PDB entry 4LFB | X-ray diffraction, 3.01 A resolution | chains A and P of the 21 polymer chains in the assembly

Chain A:
Molecule: 16S rRNA
Organism: Thermus thermophilus
Sequence (1522 nucleotides; each row starts with the number of its first residue; note: 42 numbers in that range are skipped by the numbering (no residue carries them; nothing is unmodelled there); a row labelled like 190A-190L holds insertion residues (190A, then the next letters in order); numbering starts at 0):
     0 UUUGUUGGAG AGUUUGAUCC UGGCUCAGGG UGAACGCUGG CGGCGUGCCU AAGACAUGCA
    60 AGUCGUGCGG G
    73 CCGCGGGGUU UU
    88 ACUCCG
    95 UGGUC
   101 AGCGGCGGAC GGGUGAGUAA CGCGUGGGU
  129A G
   130 ACCUACCCGG AAGAGGGGGA CAACCCGGGG AAACUCGGGC UAAUCCCCCA UGUGGACCCG
   190 C
190A-190L CCCUUGGGGUGU
   191 GUCCAAAGGG CUUU
   216 GCCCGCUUCC GGAUGGGCCC GCGUCCCAUC AGCUAGUUGG UGGGGUAAUG GCCCACCAAG
   276 GCGACGACGG GUAGCCGGUC UGAGAGGAUG GCCGGCCACA GGGGCACUGA GACACGGGCC
   336 CCACUCCUAC GGGAGGCAGC AGUUAGGAAU CUUCCGCAAU GGGCGCAAGC CUGACGGAGC
   396 GACGCCGCUU GGAGGAAGAA GCCCUUCGGG GUGUAAACUC CUGAA
   442 CCCGGGACGA AACCCCCGAC GA
   474 GGGGACUGAC GGUACCGGG
   494 GUAAUAGCGC CGGCCAACUC CGUGCCAGCA GCCGCGGUAA UACGGAGGGC GCGAGCGUUA
   554 CCCGGAUUCA CUGGGCGUAA AGGGCGUGUA GGCGGCCUGG GGCGUCCCAU GUGAAAGACC
   614 ACGGCUCAAC CGUGGGGGAG CGUGGGAUAC GCUCAGGCUA GACGGUGGGA GAGGGUGGUG
   674 GAAUUCCCGG AGUAGCGGUG AAAUGCGCAG AUACCGGGAG GAACGCCGAU GGCGAAGGCA
   734 GCCACCUGGU CCACCCGUGA CGCUGAGGCG CGAAAGCGUG GGGAGCAAAC CGGAUUAGAU
   794 ACCCGGGUAG UCCACGCCCU AAACGAUGCG CGCUAGGUCU CUGGGUCU
   848 CCUGGGGGCC GAAGCUAACG CGUUAAGCGC GCCGCCUGGG GAGUACGGCC GCAAGGCUGA
   908 AACUCAAAGG AAUUGACGGG GGCCCGCACA AGCGGUGGAG CAUGUGGUUU AAUUCGAAGX
   968 AACGCGAAGA ACCUUACCAG GCCUUGACAU GCUAGG
 1003A G
  1004 AACCCGGGUG AAAGCCUGGG GUGCCCC
1030A-1030D GCGA
  1031 GGGGAGCCCU AGCACAGGUG CUGCAUGGCC GUCGUCAGCU CGUGCCGUGA GGUGUUGGGU
  1091 UAAGUCCCGC AACGAGCGCA ACCCCCGCCG UUAGUUGCCA GCGGUUCGGC CGGGCACUCU
  1151 AACGGGACUG CCCGCGAAA
  1171 GCGGGAGGAA GGAGGGGACG ACGUCUGGUC AGCAUGGCCC UUACGGCCUG GGCGACACAC
  1231 GUGCUACAAU GCCCACUACA AAGCGAUGCC ACCCGGCAAC GGGGAGCUAA UCGCAAAAAG
  1291 GUGGGCCCAG UUCGGAUUGG GGUCUGCAAC CCGACCCCAU GAAGCCGGAA UCGCUAGUAA
  1351 UCGCGGAUCA G
 1361A C
  1362 CAUGCCGCGG UGAAUACGUU CCCGGGCCUU GUACACACXG CCXGUXACGC CAUGGGAGCG
  1422 GGCUCUACCC GAAGUCGCCG GG
  1446 AGCCUACGGG
  1459 CAGGCGCCGA GGGUAGGGCC CGUGACUGGG GCGAAGUCGU AACAAGGUAG CUGUACCGGA
  1519 AGGUGCGGCU GGAUCCACUC CUUUCU
Not modelled in the structure: 0-4, 1534-1538
Differences from the reference sequence: conflict C1534 (A2157 in M26923.1), A1535 (C2158 in M26923.1)
Modified / non-standard residues: PSU (pseudouridine-5'-monophosphate) at position 516, 7MG (7N-methyl-8-hydroguanosine-5'-monophosphate) at position 527, M2G (N2-dimethylguanosine-5'-monophosphate) at position 966, 5MC (5-methylcytidine-5'-monophosphate) at position 967, 2MG (2N-methylguanosine-5'-monophosphate) at position 1207, 5MC (5-methylcytidine-5'-monophosphate) at position 1400, 4OC (4n,o2'-methylcytidine-5'-monophosphate) at position 1402, 5MC (5-methylcytidine-5'-monophosphate) at position 1404, 5MC (5-methylcytidine-5'-monophosphate) at position 1407, UR3 (3-methyluridine-5'-monophoshate) at position 1498, MA6 (6N-dimethyladenosine-5'-monophoshate) at position 1518, MA6 (6N-dimethyladenosine-5'-monophoshate) at position 1519, PSU (pseudouridine-5'-monophosphate) at position 1540, PSU (pseudouridine-5'-monophosphate) at position 1541
Bound ions: Mg2+ site 1 near G9 (its only coordinating residue here); Mg2+ site 2: U12, G22; Mg2+ site 3: U12, C526, A914; K+ site 1 near U14 (its only coordinating residue here); Mg2+ site 4 near G21 (its only coordinating residue here); Mg2+ site 5 near G29 (its only coordinating residue here); Mg2+ site 6: G46, G394 (together with neomycin); Mg2+ site 7 near C48 (its only coordinating residue here); Mg2+ site 8 near A53 (its only coordinating residue here); Mg2+ site 9: G61, U62, G105; Mg2+ site 10: G70, U98; Mg2+ site 11 near U83 (its only coordinating residue here); 86 more Mg2+ sites not listed; 8 more K+ sites not listed
Ligand contacts:
  - neomycin (NMY), molecule 1: U45, G46, G112, G113, C307, C308, G309, C355, A356, A389, C390, G391, G392, A393
  - neomycin (NMY), molecule 2: C58, A59, G371, C372, C386, U387, G388
  - neomycin (NMY), molecule 3: G1405, U1406, 5MC_1407, A1408, C1409, G1489, C1490, G1491, A1492, A1493, G1494, U1495, C1496

Chain P:
Protein: ribosomal protein S16
Organism: Thermus thermophilus
Reference sequence: Q5SJH3 (RS16_THET8); residue numbers follow UniProt; this construct covers 1-88
Chain sequence (88 residues; row label = number of the first residue in the row):
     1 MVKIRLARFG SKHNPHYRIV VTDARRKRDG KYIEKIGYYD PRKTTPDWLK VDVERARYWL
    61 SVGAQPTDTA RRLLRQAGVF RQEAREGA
Not modelled in the structure: 85-88

Chain A / chain P interface:
Contacting residue pairs (90):
  C43(A) - Lys12(P)  phosphate contact
  C43(A) - His13(P)  phosphate contact
  G44(A) - Lys12(P)  salt bridge to the phosphate
  C110(A) - Arg25(P)  hydrogen bond to the sugar
  G111(A) - Arg25(P)  sugar contact
  G111(A) - Lys27(P)  phosphate contact
  G112(A) - Lys27(P)  salt bridge to the phosphate
  A134(A) - Met1(P)  base contact
  A134(A) - Arg25(P)  base contact
  C135(A) - Met1(P)  hydrogen bond to the base
  C136(A) - Met1(P)  sugar contact
  C136(A) - Gly63(P)  hydrogen bond to the sugar
  C136(A) - Gln65(P)  hydrogen bond to the phosphate
  C137(A) - Ser61(P)  hydrogen bond to the sugar
  C137(A) - Gly63(P)  sugar contact
  G227(A) - Val62(P)  hydrogen bond to the base
  A228(A) - Val2(P)  sugar contact
  A228(A) - Tyr58(P)  sugar contact
  A228(A) - Trp59(P)  phosphate contact
  A228(A) - Val62(P)  sugar contact
  U229(A) - Asp23(P)  hydrogen bond to the sugar
  U229(A) - Ile33(P)  phosphate contact
  U229(A) - Trp59(P)  phosphate contact
  G230(A) - Asp23(P)  sugar contact
  G230(A) - Arg25(P)  hydrogen bond to the sugar
  G309(A) - Lys27(P)  phosphate contact
  G309(A) - Gly30(P)  phosphate contact
  G309(A) - Lys31(P)  phosphate contact
  G310(A) - Arg26(P)  phosphate contact
  G310(A) - Lys27(P)  salt bridge to the phosphate
  G310(A) - Gly30(P)  phosphate contact
  G310(A) - Lys31(P)  hydrogen bond to the phosphate
  C311(A) - Arg26(P)  salt bridge to the phosphate
  A374(A) - Tyr17(P)  hydrogen bond to the sugar
  U375(A) - Leu6(P)  hydrogen bond to the sugar
  U375(A) - Tyr17(P)  hydrogen bond to the sugar
  U375(A) - Arg28(P)  hydrogen bond to the base
  U375(A) - Thr69(P)  hydrogen bond to the phosphate
  G376(A) - Arg5(P)  hydrogen bond to the phosphate
  G376(A) - Leu6(P)  hydrogen bond to the phosphate
  G376(A) - Arg28(P)  sugar contact
  G376(A) - Thr67(P)  hydrogen bond to the phosphate
  G377(A) - Lys3(P)  salt bridge to the phosphate
  G377(A) - Arg5(P)  salt bridge to the phosphate
  G377(A) - Ala24(P)  sugar contact
  C390(A) - Arg28(P)  hydrogen bond to the phosphate
  G391(A) - Arg8(P)  phosphate contact
  G391(A) - Arg28(P)  salt bridge to the phosphate
  G392(A) - Arg8(P)  salt bridge to the phosphate
  G392(A) - Lys12(P)  phosphate contact
  G392(A) - His13(P)  hydrogen bond to the phosphate
  A393(A) - Lys12(P)  salt bridge to the phosphate
  A393(A) - His13(P)  salt bridge to the phosphate
  C449(A) - Arg42(P)  base contact
  G450(A) - Pro15(P)  sugar contact
  G450(A) - Pro41(P)  sugar contact
  G450(A) - Arg42(P)  sugar contact
  G450(A) - Lys43(P)  salt bridge to the phosphate
  A452(A) - Lys43(P)  salt bridge to the phosphate
  A452(A) - Arg72(P)  hydrogen bond to the phosphate
  A453(A) - Asp68(P)  hydrogen bond to the sugar
  A453(A) - Arg72(P)  sugar contact
  C454(A) - Asp68(P)  sugar contact
  G462(A) - Gln82(P)  hydrogen bond to the base
  A463(A) - Arg75(P)  salt bridge to the phosphate
  A463(A) - Phe80(P)  sugar contact
  A463(A) - Arg81(P)  phosphate contact
  A463(A) - Gln82(P)  hydrogen bond to the sugar
  A463(A) - Glu83(P)  hydrogen bond to the sugar
  G474(A) - Arg75(P)  salt bridge to the phosphate
  G474(A) - Arg81(P)  sugar contact
  A607(A) - Lys31(P)  base contact
  A608(A) - Arg18(P)  hydrogen bond to the sugar
  A608(A) - Tyr32(P)  sugar contact
  A609(A) - Arg18(P)  salt bridge to the phosphate
  G616(A) - Thr45(P)  sugar contact
  G617(A) - Asn14(P)  base contact
  G617(A) - Thr44(P)  sugar contact
  G617(A) - Thr45(P)  sugar contact
  C623(A) - Ser11(P)  hydrogen bond to the sugar
  C624(A) - Phe9(P)  phosphate contact
  C624(A) - Gly10(P)  phosphate contact
  C624(A) - Ser11(P)  sugar contact
  C624(A) - Asn14(P)  hydrogen bond to the sugar
  C624(A) - His16(P)  sugar contact
  G625(A) - Phe9(P)  phosphate contact
  G625(A) - Gly10(P)  phosphate contact
  G625(A) - His16(P)  sugar contact
  U626(A) - Lys35(P)  salt bridge to the phosphate
  U626(A) - Tyr38(P)  phosphate contact
Interface residues without a listed pair, chain A (45 interface residues in all): G231, G378, C483, G627
Interface residues without a listed pair, chain P (50 interface residues in all): Asp29, Tyr39

In short:
Chain A and chain P form an interface of 45 and 50 residues respectively, with 27 hydrogen bonds and 16 salt
bridges. Polar pairs include C135(A)-Met1(P), G227(A)-Val62(P) and U375(A)-Arg28(P). Chain A binds 3 copies of
neomycin.
Chain A is 16S rRNA and chain P is ribosomal protein S16, both from Thermus thermophilus; the structure,
Crystal Structure of 30S ribosomal subunit from Thermus thermophilus, was determined by X-ray diffraction.
